PDB entry 8Z9Q | electron microscopy, 2.33 A resolution | chains A and C of the 4 polymer chains in the assembly

[Chain A]
Protein: Polymerase acidic protein
Source organism: Thogoto virus (isolate SiAr 126)
Reference sequence: P27194 (PA_THOGV); numbering as in UniProt (aligned over 1-622)
Chain sequence (622 residues; each row starts with the number of its first residue):
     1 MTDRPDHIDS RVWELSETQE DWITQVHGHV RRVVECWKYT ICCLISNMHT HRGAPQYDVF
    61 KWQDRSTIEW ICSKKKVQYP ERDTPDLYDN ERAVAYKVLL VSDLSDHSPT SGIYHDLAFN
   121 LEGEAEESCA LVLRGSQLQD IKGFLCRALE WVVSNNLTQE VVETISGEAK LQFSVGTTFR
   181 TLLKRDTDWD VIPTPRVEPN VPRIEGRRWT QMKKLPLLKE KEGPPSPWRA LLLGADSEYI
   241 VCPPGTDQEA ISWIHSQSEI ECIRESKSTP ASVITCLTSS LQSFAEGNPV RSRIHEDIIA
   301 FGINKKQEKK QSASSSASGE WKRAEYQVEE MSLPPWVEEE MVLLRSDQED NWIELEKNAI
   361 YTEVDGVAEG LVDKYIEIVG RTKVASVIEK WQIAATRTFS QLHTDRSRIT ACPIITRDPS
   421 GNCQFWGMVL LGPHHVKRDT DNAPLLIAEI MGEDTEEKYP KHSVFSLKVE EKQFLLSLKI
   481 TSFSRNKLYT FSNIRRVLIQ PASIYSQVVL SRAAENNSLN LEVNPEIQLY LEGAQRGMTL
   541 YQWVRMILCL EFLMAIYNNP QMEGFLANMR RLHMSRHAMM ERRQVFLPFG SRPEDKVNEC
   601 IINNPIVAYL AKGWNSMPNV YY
Unresolved in the structure: 1
Construct notes: conflict Glu-471 (Gly in P27194)

[Chain C]
Protein: Polymerase basic protein 2
Source organism: Thogoto virus (isolate SiAr 126)
Reference sequence: Q9YNA4 (PB2_THOGV); residues 1-769 here = UniProt positions 1-769
Chain sequence (827 residues; numbered 1 to 827; the number before each row is that of its first residue):
     1 MDREEPAESE CTLRALVEEY NGACKEAPKE MSKQFTDYNT FKRYTTSKKD HAPQMRLVYS
    61 VRKPWPISMT PSKEIPLVFN GTKLKDTILD LGESKRTRAN IVVPDYWSKY GSQTSLEVVN
   121 AILYAEDLKV QRFFSTEWGE IRYGRMLPFR KPVQACPTIE EVNPASIPHT LLQVFCPQYT
   181 TLDSKRKAHM GAVEKLKRVM EPICKVQTQE SAVHIARSLI DSNKKWLPTV VDHTPRTAEM
   241 AHFLCSKYHY VHTNTQDLSD TRSIDNLCGE LVKRSLKCRC PKETLVANLD KITIQGRPMR
   301 EVLADHDGEL PYLGICRVAM GLSTHHTMKI RSTKFSILNS DHPRIEVKKV FSLSPDVQVT
   361 IPYRRFKGKA KVYFQNDQIQ GYFSCTDRQI DEIKISAPKN APLLEPLLDI CYYGSFIEPG
   421 FEQTFGFYPA GKREFVDSFF MHHSKDHKAF LIHMGLDKDL SLPLSPELNW KEPALSKVCR
   481 VTELDSTVQP YTSATREFVL GETLNVYTQH ENGLELLICP TEIRSTRGPL PPGTNLSGSE
   541 FIDIYQDPFS RAKSLLKSTI LHAERCKEFV GNMLEEYQDP AETTVQSLVP INTWGKSAKR
   601 KLQEEITSDP DWHQCPRKRA KMSYLAIIAG SIQDRDKKQT NVPRAFMLRG SQIEYDMKAT
   661 RGLVVDTTNR IIVGGETVLR EGKGGPEGYV QTGVFEEQPR CYLVDTPDHG LSMGLSRFCV
   721 HSQGRYFQYE KKISIWEETD NIKATIDSQR DLKRRRDIEE MVSKRARIVL EVLFQGPGHH
   781 HHHHHHSADY KDDDDKGGWS HPQFEKGGGS GGGGSGGSAW SHPQFEK
Unresolved in the structure: 1-9, 88-95, 255-827
Construct notes: expression tag (770-827)
UniProt features mapped onto this chain:
  - motif: Lys-753 to Arg-756 (Nuclear localization signal)
What the authors report for this chain:
  - mutagenesis - F134A/W138A, Q295A/D547A/I653A, D547A/F549A: decreased catalytic activity

[Interface between chain A and chain C]
Contacting residue pairs (37; chain A residue first):
  Thr-18(A) with Gln-34(C), hydrogen bond
  Arg-65(A) with Thr-181(C)
  Ser-66(A) with Tyr-179(C)
  Glu-69(A) with Thr-180(C); Thr-181(C); Leu-182(C)
  Gln-78(A) with Leu-182(C)
  Pro-80(A) with Leu-182(C)
  Glu-81(A) with Thr-181(C); Asp-183(C)
  Arg-82(A) with Asp-183(C), salt bridge
  Thr-362(A) with Phe-133(C); Trp-138(C)
  Glu-363(A) with Ile-141(C)
  Val-364(A) with Ile-141(C), hydrophobic; Phe-243(C), hydrophobic; Val-251(C), hydrophobic
  Val-367(A) with Tyr-143(C)
  Phe-399(A) with Met-55(C)
  His-403(A) with Tyr-59(C)
  Asp-439(A) with Met-55(C); Arg-56(C), salt bridge
  Arg-485(A) with Met-55(C)
  Asn-486(A) with Met-55(C)
  Tyr-489(A) with Gln-54(C); Met-55(C), hydrophobic
  Leu-510(A) with Tyr-143(C), hydrophobic; Tyr-248(C), hydrophobic
  Ser-511(A) with Arg-145(C), hydrogen bond (backbone-side chain); Tyr-248(C), hydrogen bond
  Ala-513(A) with Tyr-143(C)
  Ala-514(A) with Tyr-143(C); Gly-144(C); Arg-145(C)
  Glu-515(A) with Arg-145(C), salt bridge
  Asn-517(A) with Tyr-143(C)
  Leu-519(A) with Tyr-143(C)
Also at the interface, not in a pair above, chain A (28 interface residues in all): Tyr-79, Ser-400, Gln-507
Also at the interface, not in a pair above, chain C (26 interface residues in all): His-51, Val-58, Gly-139, Glu-140, Arg-142, Gln-178, Lys-247

[In short]
28 residues of chain A face 26 of chain C across their interface; the contacts include 3 hydrogen bonds and 3
salt bridges. Among the polar pairs are Arg-82(A)/Asp-183(C), Asp-439(A)/Arg-56(C) and Glu-515(A)/Arg-145(C).
The paper reports that F134A/W138A, Q295A/D547A/I653A and D547A/F549A of chain C reduce catalytic activity.
Here chain A is Polymerase acidic protein and chain C is Polymerase basic protein 2, both from Thogoto virus
(isolate SiAr 126). Entry 8Z9Q (Cryo-EM structure of Thogoto virus polymerase in a replication reception
conformation) was determined by electron microscopy together with 8Z85, 8Z8J, 8Z8N, 8Z8X, 8Z90, 8Z97 and 3
further entries from the same study.
